8ZM8 - chain A; structure by X-ray diffraction, 3.00 A resolution.

Chain A:
Protein: Brd4_human
Organism: Homo sapiens
UniProtKB: O60885 (BRD4_HUMAN); numbering as in UniProt (aligned over 44-168)
Chain sequence (141 residues; each row starts with the number of its first residue):
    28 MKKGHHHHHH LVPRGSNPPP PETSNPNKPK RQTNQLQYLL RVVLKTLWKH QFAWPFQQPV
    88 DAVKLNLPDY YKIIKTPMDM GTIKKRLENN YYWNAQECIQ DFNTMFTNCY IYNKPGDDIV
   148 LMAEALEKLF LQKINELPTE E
Disordered / not traced: 28-59, 167-168
Construct notes: expression tag (28-43)
UniProt features mapped onto this chain:
  - site: Asn140 (Acetylated histone binding)
  - cross-link: Lys99 (Glycyl lysine isopeptide (Lys-Gly) (interchain with G-Cter in SUMO2))
  - natural variant: Asp145 (D145G: Found in a patient with a neurodevelopmental syndrome; uncertain significance)
  - mutagenesis: Asn140 (N140A: Abolishes binding to acetylated histones)
Small-molecule neighbours: A1L1X (2-[2-ethyl-4-(methoxymethyl)-1H-imidazol-5-yl]-7-[2-(4-fluoranyl-2,6-dimethyl-phenoxy)-5-(2-oxidanylpropan-2-yl)phenyl]-5-methyl-furo[3,2-c]pyridin-4-one): Trp81, Pro82, Phe83, Gln85, Pro86, Val87, Lys91, Leu92, Leu94, Tyr97, Asn140, Asp144, Ile146, Met149

Overview:
Bound to chain A: compound A1L1X. Curated annotation (UniProt) lists one mutagenesis site.
Chain A is Brd4_human (Homo sapiens); the structure, Crystal Structure of the first bromodomain of human BRD4
BD1 in complex with the inhibitor Y13221, was determined by X-ray diffraction (same publication as 8Z69, 8ZMB
and 8ZMQ).
